Entry 6BGO (electron microscopy, 4.20 A resolution (low resolution: residue-level contacts below are approximate; hydrogen-bond / salt-bridge calls are withheld)); this record covers chains U and X of the 35 polymer chains in the assembly.

Chain U (and X):
Name: Proteasome subunit beta
Organism: Mycobacterium tuberculosis
Notes: EC 3.4.25.1; chain X of this document is another copy of the same molecule, construct and numbering; everything in this record applies to it too
Reference sequence: A5U4D6 (PSB_MYCTA); residues 301-534 here correspond to UniProt positions 58-291 (UniProt number = residue number - 243)
Chain sequence (240 residues; each row starts with the number of its first residue):
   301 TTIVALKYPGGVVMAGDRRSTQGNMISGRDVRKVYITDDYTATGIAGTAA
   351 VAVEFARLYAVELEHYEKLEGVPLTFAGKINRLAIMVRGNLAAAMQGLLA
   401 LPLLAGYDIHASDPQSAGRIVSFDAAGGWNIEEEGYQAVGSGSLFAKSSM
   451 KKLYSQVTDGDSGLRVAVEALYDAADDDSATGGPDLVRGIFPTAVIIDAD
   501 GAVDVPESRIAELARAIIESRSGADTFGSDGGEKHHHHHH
Unresolved in the structure: 523-540
Construct notes: expression tag (535-540)
Swiss-Prot annotation at these positions:
  - active site: Thr301 (Nucleophile)

Chain U / chain X interface:
Contacting residue pairs (7):
  Asn324(U) with Asp478(X); Ser479(X)
  Arg329(U) with Asp476(X)
  Asp476(U) with Arg329(X)
  Asp478(U) with Asn324(X)
  Ser479(U) with Asn324(X)
  Arg488(U) with Asp476(X)
Interface residues without a listed pair, chain U (9 interface residues in all): Met325, Ile326, Ser522
Interface residues without a listed pair, chain X (10 interface residues in all): Met325, Ile326, Asp477, Val487, Arg488

Summary:
9 residues of chain U and 10 residues of chain X are in contact. UniProt lists active-site residue Thr301(U)
on chain U.
Both chains are Proteasome subunit beta (Mycobacterium tuberculosis). Entry 6BGO (Singly PafE-capped 20S CP in
Mycobacterium tuberculosis) was determined by electron microscopy, deposited together with 6BGL.
